Entry 8T4L (electron microscopy, 3.20 A resolution); this record covers chains H and L of the 18 polymer chains in the assembly.

# Chain H
Molecule: RM_N332_07 heavy chain Fv
Source organism: Macaca mulatta
Chain sequence (129 residues; each row starts with the number of its first residue; a row labelled like 82A-82C holds insertion residues (82A, then the next letters in order)):
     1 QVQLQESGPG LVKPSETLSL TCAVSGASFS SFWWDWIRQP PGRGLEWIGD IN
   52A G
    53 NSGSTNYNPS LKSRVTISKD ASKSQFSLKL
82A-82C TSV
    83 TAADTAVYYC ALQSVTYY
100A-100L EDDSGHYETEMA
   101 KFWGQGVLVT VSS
Unresolved in the structure: 1, 112-113
Disulfide bonds: Cys22-Cys92

# Chain L
Molecule: RM_N332_07 light chain Fv
Source organism: Macaca mulatta
Chain sequence (110 residues; row label = number of the first residue in the row; a row labelled like 27A-27B holds insertion residues (27A, then the next letters in order)):
     2 QPVLTQPPSV SGAPGQRVTI SCSGSS
27A-27B SN
    28 IGGYHVQWYQ QLPGTAPKLL IYESNKRPSG ISDRFSASQF GTSASLTITG LQSEDEADYY
    88 CQSYDSSV
95A-95B SA
    96 QVFGGGTRLT VL
Unresolved in the structure: 2-3, 106-107
Disulfide bonds: Cys23-Cys88

# How chain H and chain L interact
Contacting residue pairs (27; chain H residue first):
  Ile37(H) - Phe98(L)  hydrophobic
  Gln39(H) - Gln38(L)  hydrogen bond
  Arg43(H) - Tyr87(L)
  Gly44(H) - Tyr87(L)
  Leu45(H) - Gln38(L)
  Leu45(H) - Tyr87(L)
  Leu45(H) - Phe98(L)
  Glu46(H) - Phe98(L)
  Trp47(H) - Ala95B(L)  hydrophobic
  Trp47(H) - Gln96(L)
  Trp47(H) - Phe98(L)
  Pro61(H) - Val95(L)
  Pro61(H) - Ala95B(L)
  Tyr91(H) - Ala43(L)  hydrophobic
  Gln95(H) - Gln96(L)
  Glu100H(H) - His32(L)
  Thr100I(H) - Tyr49(L)
  Glu100J(H) - Tyr49(L)
  Glu100J(H) - Pro55(L)
  Glu100J(H) - Ser56(L)  hydrogen bond (side chain-backbone)
  Ala100L(H) - Leu46(L)
  Lys101(H) - Leu46(L)
  Trp103(H) - Tyr36(L)
  Trp103(H) - Pro44(L)
  Gly104(H) - Ala43(L)
  Gln105(H) - Thr42(L)
  Gln105(H) - Ala43(L)
Also at the interface, not in a pair above, chain H (21 interface residues in all): Asp35, Tyr59, Asn60
Also at the interface, not in a pair above, chain L (20 interface residues in all): Gln34, Glu50, Gln89, Ser95A, Gly100

# In short
21 residues of chain H face 20 of chain L across their interface, with 2 hydrogen bonds. Among the polar pairs
are Gln39(H)-Gln38(L) and Glu100J(H)-Ser56(L).
Chain H is RM_N332_07 heavy chain Fv and chain L is RM_N332_07 light chain Fv, both from Macaca mulatta; the
structure, MD65 N332-GT5 SOSIP in complex with RM_N332_07 Fab and RM20A3 Fab, was determined by electron
microscopy (same publication as 8T49, 8T4B, 8T4D and 8T4K).
